PDB entry 4IAH | X-ray diffraction, 2.80 A resolution | chain A

== Chain A ==
Molecule: Alr2278 protein
Organism: Nostoc sp
Notes: EC 4.6.1.2; fragment: HNOX domain
Reference sequence: Q8YUQ7 (Q8YUQ7_NOSS1); residue numbers follow UniProt; this construct covers 1-182
Amino-acid sequence (182 residues; numbered 1 to 182; the number before each row is that of its first residue):
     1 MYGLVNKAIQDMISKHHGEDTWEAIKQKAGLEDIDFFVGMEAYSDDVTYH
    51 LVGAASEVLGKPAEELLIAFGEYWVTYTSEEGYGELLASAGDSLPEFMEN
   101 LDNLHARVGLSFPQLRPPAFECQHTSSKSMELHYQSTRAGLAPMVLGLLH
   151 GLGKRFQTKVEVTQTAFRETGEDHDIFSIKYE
Sequence notes: engineered mutation Ala139 (Cys in Q8YUQ7)
Modified residues: Cys122 (s-nitroso-cysteine; SNC)
Small-molecule neighbours:
  - 1DX (4-({(4-carboxybutyl)[2-(5-fluoro-2-{[4'-(trifluoromethyl)biphenyl-4-yl]methoxy}phenyl)ethyl]amino}methyl)benzoic acid): Met1, Tyr2, Leu4, Val5, Gly39, Met40, Trp74, Thr78, Tyr83, Leu86, Leu87, Phe97, Met98, Leu101, Leu104, His105, Val108, Phe112, Leu115, Arg116, Pro117, Pro118, Phe120, Tyr134, Ser136, Arg138, Leu141, Met144, Leu148, Leu152
  - malonate ion (MLI): Met12, His16, His17, Leu59, Lys61, Leu66, Ala69
What the authors report for this chain:
  - post-translational modification sites: Cys122
  - conformationally variable residues (side-chain flip): Glu99, Met130

== Summary ==
Chain A binds compound 1DX and malonate ion. The paper reports a modification site at Cys122; conformational
variability at Glu99 and Met130.
Chain A is Alr2278 protein (Nostoc sp); the structure, Crystal Structure of BAY 60-2770 bound C139A H-NOX
domain with S-nitrosylated conserved C122, was determined by X-ray diffraction, deposited together with 4IAE
and 4IAM.
